Entry 1Z9L (X-ray diffraction, 1.70 A resolution); this record covers chain A.

[Chain A]
Molecule: Vesicle-associated membrane protein-associated protein A
From: Rattus norvegicus
UniProtKB: Q9Z270 (VAPA_RAT); numbering as in UniProt (aligned over 1-125)
Amino-acid sequence (128 residues; numbered -2 to 125; the number before each row is that of its first residue; numbers below 1 keep their minus sign (Gly-2 is residue -2)):
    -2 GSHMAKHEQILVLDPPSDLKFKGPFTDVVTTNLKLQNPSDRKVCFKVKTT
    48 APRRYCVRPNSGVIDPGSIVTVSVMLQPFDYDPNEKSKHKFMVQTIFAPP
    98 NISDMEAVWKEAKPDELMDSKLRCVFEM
Unresolved in the structure: -2 to -1
Modified residues: Mse1, Mse72, Mse89, Mse102, Mse115, Mse125 (selenomethionine; parent Met)
Construct notes: cloning artifact (-2 to 0); modified residue (1, 72, 89, 102, 115, 125)
Curated features (UniProtKB/Swiss-Prot):
  - modified residue: Ala2 (N-acetylalanine)
From the paper describing this entry:
  - interface residues: Cys53

[In short]
The paper reports the interface residue Cys53.
Chain A is Vesicle-associated membrane protein-associated protein A (Rattus norvegicus); the structure, 1.7
Angstrom Crystal Structure of the Rat VAP-A MSP Homology Domain, was determined by X-ray diffraction (same
publication as 1Z9O).
